PDB entry 6MNM | X-ray diffraction, 3.10 A resolution | chains D and A of the 4 polymer chains in the assembly

== Chain D ==
Molecule: Padi4 (92-105) peptide and MHC Class II I-Ab beta chain
From: Mus musculus
Notes: EC 3.5.3.15
Reference sequence: chimeric construct of Q9Z183, P14483: residues -26 to -14 from Q9Z183 (PADI4_MOUSE) positions 93-105 (UniProt number = residue number + 119); residues 3-191 from P14483 positions 30-218 (UniProt number = residue number + 27)
Sequence (217 residues; row label = number of the first residue in the row; note: 1 number in that range is skipped by the numbering (no residue carries it; nothing is unmodelled there); numbers below 1 keep their minus sign (Arg-26 is residue -26)):
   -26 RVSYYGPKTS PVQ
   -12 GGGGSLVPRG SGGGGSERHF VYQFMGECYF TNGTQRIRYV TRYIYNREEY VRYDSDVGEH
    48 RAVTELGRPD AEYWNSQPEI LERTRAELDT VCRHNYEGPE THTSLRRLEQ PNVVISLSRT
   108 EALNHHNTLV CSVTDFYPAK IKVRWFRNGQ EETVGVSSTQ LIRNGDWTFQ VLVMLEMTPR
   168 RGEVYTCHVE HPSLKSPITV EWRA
Disordered / not traced: -12 to 3, 107-113
Disulfides: Cys15-Cys79, Cys118-Cys174
Sequence notes: linker (-12 to 2)
Curated features (UniProtKB/Swiss-Prot):
  - region: Arg190, Ala191 (Connecting peptide)
  - glycosylation: Asn19 (N-linked (GlcNAc...) asparagine)

== Chain A ==
Molecule: 6256 TCR alpha chain
From: Mus musculus
Sequence (208 residues; numbered 0 to 207; the number before each row is that of its first residue; numbering starts at 0):
     0 MQQVRQSPQS LTVWEGETAI LNCSYENSAF DYFPWYQQFP GEGPALLIAI RSVSDKKEDG
    60 RFTIFFNKRE KKLSLHITDS QPGDSATYFC AASATGANTG KLTFGHGTIL RVHPNIQNPD
   120 PAVYQLRDSK SSDKSVCLFT DFDSQTNVSQ SKDSDVYITD KCVLDMRSMD FKSNSAVAWS
   180 NKSDFACANA FNNSIIPEDT FFPSPESS
Disordered / not traced: 0-1, 130-132, 181-182, 203-207
Disulfides: Cys22-Cys89, Cys136-Cys186

== How chain D and chain A interact ==
Contacting residue pairs (7):
  Tyr-22(D) - Ala28(A)
  Tyr-22(D) - Gly95(A)
  Tyr-22(D) - Ala96(A)
  Gly-21(D) - Asn97(A)  hydrogen bond (backbone-side chain)
  Pro-20(D) - Asn97(A)  hydrogen bond (backbone-side chain)
  Lys-19(D) - Thr94(A)  hydrogen bond (side chain-backbone)
  Lys-19(D) - Asn97(A)
Interface residues without a listed pair, chain A (6 interface residues in all): Ala93

== Summary ==
4 residues of chain D and 6 residues of chain A are in contact, with 3 hydrogen bonds. Polar contacts include
Gly-21(D)-Asn97(A), Pro-20(D)-Asn97(A) and Lys-19(D)-Thr94(A).
Here chain D is Padi4 (92-105) peptide and MHC Class II I-Ab beta chain and chain A is 6256 TCR alpha chain,
both from Mus musculus. Entry 6MNM (6256 TCR bound to I-Ab Padi4) was determined by X-ray diffraction,
deposited together with 6MKD, 6MKR, 6MNG, 6MNN and 6MNO.
